PDB entry 1Y4V | X-ray diffraction, 1.84 A resolution | chains A and B of the 4 polymer chains in the assembly

Chain A:
Name: Hemoglobin alpha chain
Source organism: Homo sapiens
UniProtKB: P69905 (HBA_HUMAN); residues 1-141 here = UniProt positions 1-141
Chain sequence (141 residues; numbered 1 to 141; the number before each row is that of its first residue):
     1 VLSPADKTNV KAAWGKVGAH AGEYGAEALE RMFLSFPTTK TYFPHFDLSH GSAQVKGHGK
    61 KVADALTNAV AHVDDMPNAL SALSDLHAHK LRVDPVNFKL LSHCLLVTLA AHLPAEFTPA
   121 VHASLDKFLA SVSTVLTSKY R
Metal / ion sites: heme Fe near His-87 (its only coordinating residue here)
Ligand contacts: heme (HEM): Met-32, Thr-39, Tyr-42, Phe-43, His-45, Phe-46, His-58, Lys-61, Val-62, Ala-65, Leu-66, Leu-83, Leu-86, His-87, Leu-91, Val-93, Asn-97, Phe-98, Leu-101, Val-132, Ser-133, Leu-136
UniProt features mapped onto this chain:
  - site: Lys-61 (Not glycated)
  - natural variant: Asp-6 (A6D: In J-Toronto; this construct carries the variant), Ala-13 (A13D: In J-Paris 1/J-Aljezur), Glu-27 (A27E: In Shenyang; this construct carries the variant), Lys-61 (K61N: In Zambia; deletion: In Clinic), Asp-64 (A64D: In Pontoise; this construct carries the variant), Asp-75 (D75A: In Lille; D75G: In Chapel Hill; D75N: In G-Pest), Ala-111 (A111D: In Petah Tikva)

Chain B:
Name: Hemoglobin beta chain
Source organism: Homo sapiens
UniProtKB: P68871 (HBB_HUMAN); numbering as in UniProt (aligned over 1-146)
Chain sequence (146 residues; each row starts with the number of its first residue):
     1 MHLTPEEKSA VTALWGKVNV DEVGGEALGR LLVVYPWTQR FFESFGDLST PDAVMGNPKV
    61 KAHGKKVLGA FSDGLAHLDN LKGTFATLSE LHADKLHVDP ENFRLLGNVL VCVLAHHFGK
   121 EFTPPVQAAY QKVVAGVANA LAHKYH
Differences from the reference sequence: engineered mutation Met-1 (Val in P68871), Ala-93 (Cys in P68871)
Metal / ion sites: heme Fe near His-92 (its only coordinating residue here)
Ligand contacts: heme (HEM): Leu-31, Thr-38, Phe-41, Phe-42, His-63, Lys-66, Val-67, Ala-70, Phe-71, Phe-85, Leu-88, Leu-91, His-92, Leu-96, Val-98, Asn-102, Phe-103, Leu-106, Val-137, Leu-141
UniProt features mapped onto this chain:
  - natural variant: Leu-3 (H3L: In Graz; this construct carries the variant), Glu-7 (E7A: In G-Makassar; E7K: In Hb C; E7Q: In Machida; E7V: In SKCA), Lys-8 (E8K: In G-Siriraj; this construct carries the variant), Val-11 (A11V: In Iraq-Halabja; this construct carries the variant), Gly-16 (W16G: In Randwick; this construct carries the variant), Val-23 (E23V: In D-Granada; this construct carries the variant), Gly-24 (V24G: In Miyashiro; this construct carries the variant), Gly-25 (G25D: In Moscva; G25R: In Riverdale-Bronx; G25V: In Savannah), Leu-32 (L32P: In Yokohama), Val-33 (L33V: In Muscat; this construct carries the variant), Arg-40 (Q40R: In Tianshui; this construct carries the variant), Phe-42 (F42Y: In Mequon; deletion: In Bruxelles), 11 further natural variant entries in UniProt

How chain A and chain B interact:
Residue-residue contacts (36):
  Glu-30(A) with Pro-124(B)
  Arg-31(A) with Phe-122(B), hydrogen bond (side chain-backbone); Thr-123(B); Pro-124(B); Gln-127(B), hydrogen bond
  Leu-34(A) with Pro-124(B); Pro-125(B); Ala-128(B)
  Ser-35(A) with Gln-127(B); Ala-128(B); Gln-131(B)
  Phe-36(A) with Gln-131(B)
  Lys-99(A) with Asn-108(B)
  His-103(A) with Asn-108(B); Gln-127(B); Gln-131(B), hydrogen bond
  Cys-104(A) with Gln-127(B)
  Val-107(A) with Val-111(B), hydrophobic; Ala-115(B); Gln-127(B)
  Ala-110(A) with Cys-112(B); Ala-115(B); His-116(B)
  Ala-111(A) with Ala-115(B); Gly-119(B)
  Pro-114(A) with His-116(B), hydrogen bond (backbone-side chain)
  Phe-117(A) with Arg-30(B), hydrogen bond (backbone-side chain); His-116(B)
  Thr-118(A) with Arg-30(B)
  Pro-119(A) with Arg-30(B); Val-33(B); Met-55(B), hydrophobic
  His-122(A) with Arg-30(B), hydrogen bond; Val-34(B)
  Asp-126(A) with Val-34(B); Tyr-35(B)
Other interface residues (no listed pair), chain A (21 interface residues in all): Leu-106, Leu-113, Ala-120, Ala-123
Other interface residues (no listed pair), chain B (20 interface residues in all): Pro-51, Lys-120

In short:
21 residues of chain A face 20 of chain B across their interface; the contacts include 6 hydrogen bonds. Polar
pairs include Arg-31(A)/Phe-122(B), Arg-31(A)/Gln-127(B) and His-103(A)/Gln-131(B). Ligands of chain A: heme.
Bound to chain B: heme.
Chain A is Hemoglobin alpha chain and chain B is Hemoglobin beta chain, both from Homo sapiens; the structure,
T-To-T(High) quaternary transitions in human hemoglobin: betaC93A deoxy low-salt (1 test set), was determined
by X-ray diffraction together with 1XXT, 1XY0, 1XZ5, 1XZ7, 1XZU, 1XZV and 45 further entries from the same
study.
